PDB entry 1LEM | X-ray diffraction, 3.00 A resolution | chains A and B

== Chain A ==
Molecule: Lectin
From: Lens culinaris
UniProtKB: P02870 (LEC_LENCU); numbering as in UniProt (aligned over 1-181)
Sequence (181 residues; each row starts with the number of its first residue):
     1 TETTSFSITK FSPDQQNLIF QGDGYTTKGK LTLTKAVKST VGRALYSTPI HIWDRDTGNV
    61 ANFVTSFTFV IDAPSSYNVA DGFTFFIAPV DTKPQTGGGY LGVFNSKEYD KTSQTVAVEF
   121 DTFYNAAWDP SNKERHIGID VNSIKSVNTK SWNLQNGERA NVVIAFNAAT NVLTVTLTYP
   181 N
Ion coordination: Ca2+: Asp121, Phe123, Asn125, Asp129; Mn2+: Asp121, Asp129, His136
Residues lining bound ligands: alpha-D-glucopyranose (GLC): Ala80, Asp81, Gly98, Gly99, Phe123, Asn125

== Chain B ==
Molecule: Lectin
From: Lens culinaris
UniProtKB: P02870 (LEC_LENCU); residues 1-52 here correspond to UniProt positions 160-211 (UniProt number = residue number + 159)
Sequence (52 residues; row label = number of the first residue in the row):
     1 VTSYTLNEVV PLKDVVPEWV RIGFSATTGA EFAAQEVHSW SFNSQLGHTS KS
Not modelled in the structure: 48-52
Residues lining bound ligands: alpha-D-glucopyranose (GLC): Thr28, Gly29, Ala30, Glu31

== Interface between chain A and chain B ==
Contacting residue pairs (186; chain A residue first):
  Thr1(A) with Leu46(B)
  Glu2(A) with Gln45(B); Leu46(B), hydrogen bond (backbone-backbone)
  Thr3(A) with Ser44(B)
  Thr4(A) with Asn43(B); Ser44(B), hydrogen bond (backbone-backbone)
  Ser5(A) with Phe42(B)
  Phe6(A) with Trp40(B), hydrophobic; Ser41(B); Phe42(B), hydrogen bond (backbone-backbone)
  Ser7(A) with Trp40(B); Ser41(B)
  Ile8(A) with Ser39(B); Trp40(B), hydrogen bond (backbone-backbone)
  Phe11(A) with His38(B)
  Ile19(A) with Arg21(B)
  Lys30(A) with Glu36(B), salt bridge; Val37(B); His38(B)
  Leu31(A) with Glu36(B); Val37(B), hydrogen bond (backbone-backbone)
  Thr32(A) with Glu36(B), hydrogen bond
  Leu33(A) with Gln35(B), hydrogen bond (backbone-backbone)
  Thr34(A) with Ala26(B); Ala33(B), hydrogen bond (side chain-backbone); Ala34(B); Gln35(B), hydrogen bond
  Lys35(A) with Ala33(B)
  Ala36(A) with Ala33(B); Ala34(B)
  Val37(A) with Thr28(B), hydrogen bond (backbone-side chain); Phe32(B)
  Lys38(A) with Thr28(B); Gly29(B); Ala30(B); Phe32(B)
  Ser39(A) with Thr28(B), hydrogen bond (backbone-side chain); Gly29(B), hydrogen bond (backbone-backbone)
  Thr40(A) with Thr27(B); Thr28(B), hydrogen bond (backbone-backbone)
  Val41(A) with Ala26(B); Thr27(B)
  Gly42(A) with Ser25(B); Ala26(B), hydrogen bond (backbone-backbone)
  Arg43(A) with Phe24(B); Ser25(B)
  Ala44(A) with Gly23(B); Phe24(B), hydrogen bond (backbone-backbone)
  Leu45(A) with Ile22(B)
  Tyr46(A) with Arg21(B); Ile22(B), hydrogen bond (backbone-backbone); Trp40(B), hydrophobic
  Ser47(A) with Arg21(B), hydrogen bond (backbone-side chain)
  Pro49(A) with Trp19(B); Val20(B)
  Ile50(A) with Glu18(B); Trp19(B); Val20(B), hydrogen bond (backbone-backbone)
  His51(A) with Glu18(B); Trp19(B); Leu46(B)
  Ile52(A) with Pro17(B); Glu18(B), hydrogen bond (backbone-backbone)
  Trp53(A) with Lys13(B); Val16(B), hydrogen bond (side chain-backbone); Pro17(B); Glu18(B), hydrogen bond (backbone-backbone); Leu46(B), hydrophobic
  Arg55(A) with Glu18(B), salt bridge
  Gly58(A) with Lys13(B)
  Asn59(A) with Leu46(B); Gly47(B)
  Val60(A) with Leu46(B)
  Ala61(A) with Gln45(B); Leu46(B)
  Asn62(A) with Ser44(B); Gln45(B), hydrogen bond (backbone-backbone)
  Phe63(A) with Asn43(B); Ser44(B)
  Val64(A) with Phe42(B); Asn43(B), hydrogen bond (backbone-backbone)
  Thr65(A) with Trp40(B), hydrogen bond; Ser41(B), hydrogen bond (side chain-backbone); Phe42(B)
  Ser66(A) with Trp40(B); Ser41(B), hydrogen bond (backbone-backbone)
  Phe67(A) with Phe24(B), hydrophobic; Ser39(B)
  Thr68(A) with Glu36(B); Val37(B); His38(B), hydrogen bond (backbone-backbone); Ser39(B), hydrogen bond
  Phe69(A) with Glu36(B)
  Val70(A) with Ala34(B); Gln35(B); Glu36(B), hydrogen bond (backbone-backbone)
  Ile71(A) with Ala33(B), hydrophobic; Ala34(B); Gln35(B)
  Asp72(A) with Ala33(B); Ala34(B), hydrogen bond (backbone-backbone)
  Pro74(A) with Phe32(B), hydrophobic
  Tyr77(A) with Glu31(B)
  Asn78(A) with Glu31(B); Phe32(B)
  Val79(A) with Glu31(B); Phe32(B)
  Ala80(A) with Thr27(B); Thr28(B); Glu31(B); Phe32(B), hydrogen bond (backbone-backbone); Ala33(B), hydrogen bond (backbone-backbone)
  Asp81(A) with Thr27(B), hydrogen bond (backbone-backbone); Thr28(B); Gly29(B), hydrogen bond (side chain-backbone)
  Gly82(A) with Ala26(B); Thr27(B); Gln35(B), hydrogen bond (backbone-side chain)
  Phe83(A) with Ser25(B)
  Thr84(A) with Phe24(B); Ser25(B), hydrogen bond (backbone-backbone)
  Phe85(A) with Gly23(B); Phe24(B), hydrophobic
  Phe86(A) with Ile22(B); Gly23(B), hydrogen bond (backbone-backbone); Phe24(B); Ser25(B)
  Ile87(A) with Val20(B), hydrophobic; Arg21(B)
  Ala88(A) with Val20(B); Arg21(B), hydrogen bond (backbone-backbone)
  Val90(A) with Trp19(B); Val20(B); Arg21(B), hydrogen bond (backbone-side chain)
  Gly97(A) with Thr27(B)
  Gly98(A) with Thr27(B), hydrogen bond (backbone-side chain); Thr28(B)
  Leu101(A) with Ser25(B), hydrogen bond (backbone-side chain); Thr27(B)
  Gly102(A) with Thr27(B)
  Val103(A) with Ser25(B)
  Gln114(A) with Val15(B); Val16(B); Pro17(B)
  Val116(A) with Leu12(B), hydrophobic
  Ile137(A) with Leu6(B)
  Gly138(A) with Leu6(B)
  Val141(A) with Val15(B), hydrophobic
  Val147(A) with Glu8(B)
  Asn148(A) with Leu6(B); Asn7(B); Glu8(B)
  Thr149(A) with Leu6(B)
  Lys150(A) with Thr5(B), hydrogen bond (side chain-backbone); Leu6(B)
  Ser151(A) with Tyr4(B)
  Trp152(A) with Tyr4(B), hydrophobic
  Asn153(A) with Tyr4(B), hydrogen bond (backbone-side chain)
  Arg159(A) with His38(B)
  Phe166(A) with Val10(B); Leu12(B), hydrophobic
  Asn171(A) with Glu8(B); Val9(B); Val10(B), hydrogen bond (backbone-backbone); Pro11(B)
  Val172(A) with Glu8(B); Val9(B), hydrophobic
  Leu173(A) with Asn7(B); Glu8(B), hydrogen bond (backbone-backbone)
  Thr174(A) with Leu6(B); Asn7(B)
  Val175(A) with Tyr4(B); Thr5(B); Leu6(B), hydrogen bond (backbone-backbone)
  Thr176(A) with Tyr4(B); Thr5(B)
  Leu177(A) with Thr2(B); Ser3(B); Tyr4(B), hydrogen bond (backbone-backbone)
  Thr178(A) with Thr2(B); Ser3(B)
  Tyr179(A) with Val1(B); Thr2(B), hydrogen bond (backbone-backbone)
  Pro180(A) with Val1(B), hydrogen bond (backbone-backbone)
  Asn181(A) with Val1(B), hydrogen bond (backbone-backbone); Thr2(B), hydrogen bond (backbone-side chain)
Also at the interface, not in a pair above, chain A (102 interface residues in all): Thr9, Thr48, Ala73, Pro89, Phe123, Ile139, Asn142, Gln155, Thr170

== In short ==
The interface between chain A and chain B involves 102 residues on one side and 46 on the other; the contacts
include 51 hydrogen bonds and 2 salt bridges. Polar contacts include Lys30(A)-Glu36(B), Arg55(A)-Glu18(B) and
Thr32(A)-Glu36(B). Alpha-D-glucopyranose is bound between chain A and chain B.
Here chain A is Lectin and chain B is Lectin, both from Lens culinaris. Entry 1LEM (The monosaccharide binding
site of lentil lectin: an X-ray and molecular modelling study) was determined by X-ray diffraction.
